2JBJ - chain A; structure by X-ray diffraction, 2.19 A resolution.

[Chain A]
Protein: Glutamate carboxypeptidase 2
Organism: Homo sapiens
Notes: EC 3.4.17.21; fragment: extracellular part, residues 44-750
UniProt: Q04609 (FOLH1_HUMAN); residue numbers follow UniProt; this construct covers 44-750
Amino-acid sequence (707 residues; numbered 44 to 750; the number before each row is that of its first residue):
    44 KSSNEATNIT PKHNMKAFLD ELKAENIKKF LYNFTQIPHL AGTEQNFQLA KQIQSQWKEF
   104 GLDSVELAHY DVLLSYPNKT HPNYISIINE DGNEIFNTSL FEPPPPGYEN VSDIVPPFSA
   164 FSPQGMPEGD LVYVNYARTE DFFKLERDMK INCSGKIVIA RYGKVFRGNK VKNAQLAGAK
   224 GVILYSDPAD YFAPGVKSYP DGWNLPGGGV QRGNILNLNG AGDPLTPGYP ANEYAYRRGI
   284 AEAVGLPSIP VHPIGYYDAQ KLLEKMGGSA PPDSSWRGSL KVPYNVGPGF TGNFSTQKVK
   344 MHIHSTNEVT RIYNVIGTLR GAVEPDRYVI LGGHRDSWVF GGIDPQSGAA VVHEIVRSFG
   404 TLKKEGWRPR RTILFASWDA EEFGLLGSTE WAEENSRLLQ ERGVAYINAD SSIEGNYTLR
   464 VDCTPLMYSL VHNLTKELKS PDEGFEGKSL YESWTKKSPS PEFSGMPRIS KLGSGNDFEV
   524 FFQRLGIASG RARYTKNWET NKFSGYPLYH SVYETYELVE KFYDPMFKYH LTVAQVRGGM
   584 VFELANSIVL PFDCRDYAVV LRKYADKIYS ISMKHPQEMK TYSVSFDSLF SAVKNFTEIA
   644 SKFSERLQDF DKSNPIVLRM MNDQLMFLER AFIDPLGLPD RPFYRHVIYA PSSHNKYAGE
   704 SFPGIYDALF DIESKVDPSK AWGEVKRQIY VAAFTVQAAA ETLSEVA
Unresolved in the structure: 44-56, 335-336, 541-545
Covalently attached groups: N-acetylglucosamine (NAG) linked to Asn76, Asn121, Asn140, Asn195, Asn459, Asn476; glycan linked to Asn638
Metal / ion sites: Ca2+: Thr269, Tyr272, Glu433, Glu436; Zn2+ site 1: His377, Asp387, Asp453 (together with (2S)-2-(phosphonomethyl)pentanedioic acid); Zn2+ site 2: Asp387, Glu425, His553 (together with (2S)-2-(phosphonomethyl)pentanedioic acid)
Ligand contacts: (2S)-2-(phosphonomethyl)pentanedioic acid (G88): Phe209, Arg210, Asn257, His377, Asp387, Glu424, Glu425, Gly427, Leu428, Asp453, Gly518, Asn519, Tyr552, His553, Lys699, Tyr700
Swiss-Prot annotation at these positions:
  - active site: Glu424 (Nucleophile), Ser628 (Charge relay system), Asp666 (Charge relay system), His689 (Charge relay system)
  - binding site (substrate): Arg210, Asn257, Glu424, Ser517, Gly518, Asn519, Arg534 to Arg536, Tyr552, His553, Lys699, Tyr700
  - binding site (Ca(2+)): Thr269, Tyr272, Glu433, Glu436
  - binding site (Zn(2+)): His377, Asp387, Glu425, Asp453, His553
  - glycosylation (N-linked (GlcNAc...) asparagine): Asn51, Asn76, Asn121, Asn140, Asn153, Asn195, Asn336, Asn459, Asn476, Asn638
  - natural variant: His475 (H475Y: Correlates with lower folate and higher homocysteine levels)
  - mutagenesis: Asn51 (N51A: Loss of glycosylation. Reduces enzyme activity), Asn76 (N76A: Loss of glycosylation. Reduces enzyme activity), Asn121 (N121A: Loss of glycosylation. Severely reduced enzyme activity), Asn140 (N140A: Loss of glycosylation. Severely reduced enzyme activity), Asn153 (N153A: Loss of glycosylation. Severely reduced enzyme activity), Asn195 (N195A: Loss of glycosylation. Severely reduced enzyme activity), Asn336 (N336A: Loss of glycosylation. Reduces enzyme activity), His377 (H377A/G/Q: Complete loss of activity), Asp379 (D379E/N: Complete loss of activity), Asp387 (D387E/L: Complete loss of activity; D387N: No effect on enzyme activity), Pro388 (P388A: No effect on enzyme activity), Glu424 (E424A: Complete loss of activity; E424D: Reduces enzyme activity; E424Q: Reduces enzyme activity), 7 further mutagenesis entries in UniProt

[Overview]
Bound to chain A: (2S)-2-(phosphonomethyl)pentanedioic acid. N-acetylglucosamine is covalently linked to
Asn76, Asn121, Asn140, Asn195, Asn459 and Asn476 and 1 more. Thr269, Tyr272, Glu433 and Glu436 coordinate
Ca2+. UniProt lists 4 active-site residues, 13 substrate-binding residues, 4 Ca2+-binding residues and 5
Zn2+-binding residues.
Chain A is Glutamate carboxypeptidase 2 (Homo sapiens); the structure, membrane-bound glutamate
carboxypeptidase II (GCPII) in complex with 2-PMPA (2-phosphonoMethyl-pentanedioic acid), was determined by
X-ray diffraction, deposited together with 2JBK.
